1LTG - chains F and C of the 7 polymer chains in the assembly; structure by X-ray diffraction, 2.40 A resolution.

# Chain F
Name: Heat-labile enterotoxin
Organism: Escherichia coli
Notes: engineered mutation(s): ARG A 7 LYS
UniProtKB: P32890 (ELBP_ECOLI); residues 1-103 here correspond to UniProt positions 22-124 (UniProt number = residue number + 21)
Amino-acid sequence (103 residues; numbered 1 to 103; the number before each row is that of its first residue):
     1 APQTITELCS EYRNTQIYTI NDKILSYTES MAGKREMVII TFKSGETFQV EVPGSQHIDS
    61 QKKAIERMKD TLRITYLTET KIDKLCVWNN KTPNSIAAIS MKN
Cystine bridges: Cys9-Cys86

# Chain C
Name: Heat-labile enterotoxin
Organism: Escherichia coli
Notes: engineered mutation(s): ARG A 7 LYS
UniProtKB: P06717 (ELAP_ECOLI); residues 192-240 here correspond to UniProt positions 210-258 (UniProt number = residue number + 18)
Amino-acid sequence (49 residues; each row starts with the number of its first residue):
   192 RTITGDTCNE ETQNLSTIYL REYQSKVKRQ IFSDYQSEVD IYNRIRDEL
Not modelled in the structure: 192-195, 237-240

# Chain F / chain C interface
Residue-residue contacts (13):
  Lys62(F) - Tyr233(C)
  Lys63(F) - Tyr233(C)
  Glu66(F) - Ile232(C)
  Glu66(F) - Tyr233(C)
  Asp70(F) - Glu229(C)
  Arg73(F) - Glu229(C)  salt bridge
  Ile74(F) - Ser224(C)
  Tyr76(F) - Arg220(C)  hydrogen bond (backbone-side chain)
  Leu77(F) - Arg220(C)  hydrogen bond (backbone-side chain)
  Thr78(F) - Gln221(C)  hydrogen bond (backbone-side chain)
  Thr78(F) - Ser224(C)
  Glu79(F) - Lys217(C)
  Glu79(F) - Arg220(C)
Other interface residues (no listed pair), chain C (8 interface residues in all): Gln227

# Summary
The interface between chain F and chain C involves 10 residues on one side and 8 on the other, with 3 hydrogen
bonds and 1 salt bridge. Polar contacts include Arg73(F)-Glu229(C), Tyr76(F)-Arg220(C) and Leu77(F)-Arg220(C).
Here chain F is Heat-labile enterotoxin and chain C is Heat-labile enterotoxin, both from Escherichia coli.
Entry 1LTG (The ARG7LYS mutant of heat-labile enterotoxin exhibits great flexibility of active site loop 47-56
of the ...) was determined by X-ray diffraction.
